PDB entry 8GIT | X-ray diffraction, 2.72 A resolution | chains C and E of the 6 polymer chains in the assembly

[Chain C]
Name: Cyclic GMP-AMP synthase
Source organism: Mus musculus
Notes: EC 2.7.7.86; fragment: catalytic domain, residues 147-507
UniProt: Q8C6L5 (CGAS_MOUSE); numbering as in UniProt (aligned over 147-507)
Chain sequence (364 residues; each row starts with the number of its first residue):
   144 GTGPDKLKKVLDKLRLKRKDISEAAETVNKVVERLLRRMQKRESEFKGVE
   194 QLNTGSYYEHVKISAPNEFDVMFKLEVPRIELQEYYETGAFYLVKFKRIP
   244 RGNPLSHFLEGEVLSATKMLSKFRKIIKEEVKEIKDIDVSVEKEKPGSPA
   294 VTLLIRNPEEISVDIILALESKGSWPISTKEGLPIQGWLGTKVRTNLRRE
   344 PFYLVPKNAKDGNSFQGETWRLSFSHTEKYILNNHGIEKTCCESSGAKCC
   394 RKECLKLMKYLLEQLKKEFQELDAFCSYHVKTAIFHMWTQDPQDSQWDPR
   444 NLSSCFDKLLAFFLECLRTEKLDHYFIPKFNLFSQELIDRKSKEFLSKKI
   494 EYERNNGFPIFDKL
Disordered / not traced: 144-147, 240-246, 252-255, 507
Construct notes: expression tag (144-146)
Metal / ion sites: Mn2+ site 1: Glu211, Asp213, Asp307 (together with ATP); Mn2+ site 2: Glu211, Asp213 (together with ATP); Zn2+: His378, Cys384, Cys385, Cys392
Small-molecule neighbours: ATP (adenosine-5'-triphosphate): Gly198, Ser199, Glu202, Lys205, Glu211, Asp213, Arg364, Ser368, Glu371, Lys402, Ser420, Tyr421, Lys424, His467
Curated features (UniProtKB/Swiss-Prot):
  - region: Lys372 to Lys395 (DNA-binding)
  - motif: Leu154 to Leu159 (Nuclear export signal), Asp281 to Ser291 (Nuclear localization signal)
  - binding site (GTP): Thr197, Asp307, Arg364 to Glu371
  - binding site (ATP): Ser199, Glu371, Lys402, Ser420 to Lys424
  - binding site (Mg(2+)): Glu211, Asp213, Asp307
  - binding site (2',3'-cGAMP): Asp213, Gly290, Asp307, Lys350, Arg364 to Ser366
  - binding site (Zn(2+)): His378, Cys384, Cys385, Cys392
  - site: Arg241 (Arginine-anchor), Asp307, Ile308 (Cleavage)
  - modified residue: Lys156 (N6-lactoyllysine), Glu176 (PolyADP-ribosyl glutamic acid), Ser199 (Phosphoserine), Tyr201 (Phosphotyrosine), Glu272 (5-glutamyl polyglutamate), Ser291 (Phosphoserine), Glu302 (5-glutamyl glutamate), Lys372 (N6-acetyllysine), Lys382 (N6-acetyllysine), Lys402 (N6-acetyllysine), Ser420 (Phosphoserine), Lys491 (N6-methyllysine)
  - lipidation (S-palmitoyl cysteine): Cys392, Cys393, Cys459
  - cross-link (Glycyl lysine isopeptide (Lys-Gly)): Lys217 (interchain with G-Cter in SUMO), Lys271 (interchain with G-Cter in ubiquitin), Lys335 (interchain with G-Cter in SUMO), Lys372 (interchain with G-Cter in SUMO), Lys382 (interchain with G-Cter in SUMO), Lys399 (interchain with G-Cter in ubiquitin), Lys402 (interchain with G-Cter in ubiquitin), Lys409 (interchain with G-Cter in ubiquitin), Lys410 (interchain with G-Cter in ubiquitin), Lys464 (interchain with G-Cter in SUMO)
  - mutagenesis: Lys156 (K156Q: Mimics lactylation; knockin mice show higher mortality following HSV-1 infection), Asn172 (N172K: Induces alteration of the DNA-binding surface and leads to decreased synthesis of cyclic GMP-AMP (cGAMP); when associated with L-180), Glu176 (E176A: Abolished poly-ADP-ribosylation by PARP1, stimulating interferon production in knockin mice), Arg180 (R180L: Induces alteration of the DNA-binding surface and leads to decreased synthesis of cyclic GMP-AMP (cGAMP); when associated with K-182), Gly198 (G198A: Abolishes stimulation of interferon production; when associated with A-199), Ser199 (S199A: Abolishes stimulation of interferon production; when associated with A-199), Tyr201 (Y201E: Phosphomimetic mutant; reduced translocation to the nucleus following treatment with etoposide), Glu211 to Asp213 (Abolished nucleotidyltransferase activity. Does not affect nuclear localization and tethering to chromatin), Glu211 (E211A: Abolishes ability to promote type-I interferon production), Asp213 (D213A: Abolishes ability to promote type-I interferon production), Lys217 (K217R: Reduced sumoylation), Arg222 (R222E: Impaired tethering to chromatin, leading to constitutive activation in the absence of DNA), 31 further mutagenesis entries in UniProt
From the paper describing this entry:
  - mutagenesis - E211Q/D213N: abolished catalytic activity
  - specificity-determining residues: His467 (proposed by the authors, not directly observed)
  - mutagenesis - R364A (33-fold), H467A: decreased catalytic activity on ATP/GTP
  - mutagenesis - H467A (2-fold): increased catalytic activity on GTP/GTP
  - specificity-determining residues: Ile309, Arg364
  - mutagenesis - R364A (10-fold): decreased catalytic activity on GTP/GTP
  - mutagenesis - R364A (4-fold): increased catalytic activity on ATP/ATP

[Chain E]
Molecule: Palindromic DNA18
Sequence (18 nucleotides; each row starts with the number of its first residue):
     1 ATCTGTACATGTACAGAT

[How chain C and chain E interact]
Residue-residue contacts (7; chain C residue first):
  Ser317(C) - DG11(E)  phosphate contact
  Thr334(C) - DA13(E)  phosphate contact
  Lys335(C) - DA13(E)  phosphate contact
  Lys335(C) - DC14(E)  salt bridge to the phosphate
  Thr338(C) - DT12(E)  sugar contact
  Thr338(C) - DA13(E)  hydrogen bond to the phosphate
  Arg342(C) - DG11(E)  base contact
Interface residues without a listed pair, chain C (6 interface residues in all): Lys323

[In short]
6 residues of chain C face 4 of chain E across their interface, with 1 hydrogen bond and 1 salt bridge. Among
the polar pairs are Thr338(C)-DA13(E) and Lys335(C)-DC14(E). Ligands of chain C: ATP. The paper reports that
R364A and H467A of chain C reduce catalytic activity on ATP/GTP; specificity determinants His467(C), Ile309(C)
and Arg364(C).
Here chain C is Cyclic GMP-AMP synthase (Mus musculus) and chain E is Palindromic DNA18. Entry 8GIT (Structure
of Ternary Complex of mouse cGAS with dsDNA and Bound ATP: with 10mM Mg2+ and ...) was determined by X-ray
diffraction, deposited together with 7UUX, 7UXW, 7UYQ, 7UYZ, 7UZR, 7V0W and 14 further entries.
